2Y2B - chain A; structure by X-ray diffraction, 1.90 A resolution.

Chain A:
Protein: 1,6-anhydro-N-acetylmuramyl-L-alanine amidase ampd
From: Citrobacter freundii
Notes: EC 3.5.1.28
Reference sequence: P82974 (AMPD_CITFR); residues 1-187 here = UniProt positions 1-187
Chain sequence (187 residues; numbered 1 to 187; the number before each row is that of its first residue):
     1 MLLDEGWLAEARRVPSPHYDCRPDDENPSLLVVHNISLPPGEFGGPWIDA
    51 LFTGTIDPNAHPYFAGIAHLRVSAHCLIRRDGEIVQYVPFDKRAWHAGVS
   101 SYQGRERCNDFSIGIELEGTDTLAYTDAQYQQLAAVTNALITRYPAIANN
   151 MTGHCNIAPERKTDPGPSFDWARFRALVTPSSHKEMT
Disordered / not traced: 180-187
Ion coordination: Zn2+: His-34, His-154, Asp-164 (together with 1,6-anhydro-N-acetylmuramic acid)
Small-molecule neighbours:
  - 1,6-anhydro-N-acetylmuramic acid (AH0; 2-(2-acetylamino-4-hydroxy-6,8-dioxa-bicyclo[3.2.1]oct-3-yloxy)-propionic acid): His-34, Asn-35, Ile-36, Leu-38, Leu-51, Tyr-63, Ile-67, Leu-70, Glu-116, His-154, Lys-162, Asp-164
  - L-ala-gamma-D-glu-meso-diaminopimelic acid (MHI): Asp-20, His-34, Phe-52, Arg-71, Val-72, Ser-73, Trp-95, His-96, Ala-97, Gly-98, Val-99, Arg-107, Asn-109, Glu-116, His-154, Arg-161, Lys-162
Swiss-Prot annotation at these positions:
  - active site: Glu-116 (Proton acceptor)
  - binding site (Zn(2+)): His-34, His-154, Asp-164
  - site: Lys-162 (Transition state stabilizer)
  - mutagenesis: His-34 (H34A: Loss of activity), Tyr-63 (Y63F: 6-fold decrease in activity), Glu-116 (E116A: Loss of activity), His-154 (H154A: Loss of activity; H154N: Retains both its capacity to bind the zinc ion and good amidase activity), Lys-162 (K162H/Q: Almost loss of activity), Asp-164 (D164A: Loss of activity)
What the authors report for this chain:
  - binding site for 1,6-anhydro-N-acetylmuramic acid: Asn-35, Tyr-63, Lys-162
  - binding site for L-ala-gamma-D-glu-meso-diaminopimelic acid: Arg-71, Trp-95, Arg-161
  - specificity-determining residues: Arg-71 (citing earlier work)
  - conformationally variable residues: Arg-161, Lys-162

Summary:
Ligands of chain A: 1,6-anhydro-N-acetylmuramic acid and L-ala-gamma-D-glu-meso-diaminopimelic acid. His-34,
His-154 and Asp-164 form the Zn2+ site. UniProt lists active-site residue Glu-116, 3 Zn2+-binding residues and
6 mutagenesis sites. From the paper: a binding site for 1,6-anhydro-N-acetylmuramic acid at Asn-35, Tyr-63 and
Lys-162; a binding site for L-ala-gamma-D-glu-meso-diaminopimelic acid at Arg-71, Trp-95 and Arg-161.
Chain A is 1,6-anhydro-N-acetylmuramyl-L-alanine amidase ampd (Citrobacter freundii); the structure, crystal
structure of AmpD in complex with reaction products, was determined by X-ray diffraction together with 2Y28,
2Y2C, 2Y2D and 2Y2E from the same study.
